PDB entry 9DND | electron microscopy, 3.10 A resolution | chains C and B of the 4 polymer chains in the assembly

Chain C:
Protein: Pseudosymmetric protein nanocages GI4 C Chain
Organism: synthetic construct
Chain sequence (215 residues; row label = number of the first residue in the row):
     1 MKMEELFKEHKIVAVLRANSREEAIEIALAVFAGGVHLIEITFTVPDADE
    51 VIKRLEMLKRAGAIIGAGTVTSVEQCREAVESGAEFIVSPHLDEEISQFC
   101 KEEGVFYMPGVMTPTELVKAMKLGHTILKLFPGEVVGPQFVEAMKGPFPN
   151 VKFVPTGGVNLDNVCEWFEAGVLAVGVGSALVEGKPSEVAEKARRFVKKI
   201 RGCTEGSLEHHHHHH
Disordered / not traced: 1, 205-215
Disulfide bonds: Cys-165/Cys-203

Chain B:
Protein: Pseudosymmetric protein nanocages GI4 B Chain
Organism: synthetic construct
Chain sequence (205 residues; each row starts with the number of its first residue):
     1 MKMEELFKEHKIVAVLRANSVEEAISKALAVFAGGVHLIEITFTVPDADQ
    51 VIKELEFLKEAGAIIGAGTVTSVEQCREAVESGAEFIVSFHLDEEISQFC
   101 KEEGVFYMPGVMTPTELVKAMKLGHTILKLVPGEVVGPQFVEAMKGPFPN
   151 VKFVPTGGVNLDNVCEWFEAGVLAVGVGSALVEGEPAEVAELAIRFVEKI
   201 RGCTE
Disordered / not traced: 1, 204-205
Disulfide bonds: Cys-165/Cys-203
From the paper describing this entry:
  - conformationally variable residues (loop rearrangement): His-91

How chain C and chain B interact:
Residue-residue contacts - 15 pairs, chain C then chain B:
  Leu-29(C) / Ala-30(B)  hydrophobic
  Leu-29(C) / Pro-186(B)
  Phe-32(C) / Ala-33(B)
  Ala-33(C) / Phe-32(B)
  Met-57(C) / Ala-187(B)
  Met-57(C) / Ala-190(B)  hydrophobic
  Met-57(C) / Ile-194(B)
  Arg-60(C) / Ile-194(B)
  Ala-61(C) / Ile-194(B)  hydrophobic
  Pro-186(C) / Leu-29(B)  hydrophobic
  Ser-187(C) / Phe-57(B)
  Ala-190(C) / Leu-29(B)  hydrophobic
  Ala-190(C) / Phe-57(B)  hydrophobic
  Arg-194(C) / Glu-60(B)  hydrogen bond (side chain-backbone)
  Arg-194(C) / Ala-61(B)
Other interface residues (no listed pair), chain C (12 interface residues in all): Ile-25, Ala-30
Other interface residues (no listed pair), chain B (14 interface residues in all): Ile-25, Glu-191, Arg-195

Overview:
Chain C and chain B form an interface of 12 and 14 residues respectively, with 1 hydrogen bond. The
hydrogen-bonded pair is Arg-194(C)/Glu-60(B). From the paper: conformational variability at His-91(B).
Chain C is Pseudosymmetric protein nanocages GI4 C Chain and chain B is Pseudosymmetric protein nanocages GI4
B Chain, both from synthetic construct; the structure, Pseudosymmetric protein nanocage GI4 -F7 (local
refinement), was determined by electron microscopy, deposited together with 9DNE.
